4Y8J - chains N and a of the 34 polymer chains in the assembly; structure by X-ray diffraction, 2.70 A resolution.

[Chain N]
Name: Proteasome subunit beta type-1
Source organism: Saccharomyces cerevisiae (strain ATCC 204508 / S288c)
Notes: EC 3.4.25.1
UniProt: P38624 (PSB1_YEAST); residues 1-196 here correspond to UniProt positions 20-215 (UniProt number = residue number + 19)
Chain sequence (196 residues; each row starts with the number of its first residue):
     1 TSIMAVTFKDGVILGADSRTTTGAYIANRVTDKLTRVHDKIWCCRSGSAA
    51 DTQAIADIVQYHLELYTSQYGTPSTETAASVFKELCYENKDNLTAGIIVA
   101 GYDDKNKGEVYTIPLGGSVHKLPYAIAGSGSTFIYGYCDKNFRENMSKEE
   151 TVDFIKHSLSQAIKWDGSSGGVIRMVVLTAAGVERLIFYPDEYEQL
Ion coordination: Mg2+: Ile163, Asp166, Ser169

[Chain a]
Name: Proteasome subunit beta type-7
Source organism: Saccharomyces cerevisiae (strain ATCC 204508 / S288c)
Notes: EC 3.4.25.1
UniProt: P30657 (PSB7_YEAST); residues -12 to 233 here correspond to UniProt positions 21-266 (UniProt number = residue number + 33)
Chain sequence (246 residues; each row starts with the number of its first residue; numbers below 1 keep their minus sign (Thr-12 is residue -12)):
   -12 TQIANAGASPMVNTQQPIVTGTSVISMKYDNGVIIAADNLGSYGSLLRFN
    38 GVERLIPVGDNTVVGISGDISDMQHIERLLKDLVTENAYDNPLADAEEAL
    88 EPSYIFEYLATVMYQRRSKMNPLWNAIIVAGVQSNGDQFLRYVNLLGVTY
   138 SSPTLATGFGAHMANPLLRKVVDRESDIPKTTVQVAEEAIVNAMRVLYYR
   188 DARSSRNFSLAIIDKNTGLTFKKNLQVENMKWDFAKDIKGYGTQKI
Not modelled in the structure: -12 to 0

[Interface between chain N and chain a]
Residue-residue contacts (66):
  Arg19(N) - Ala189(a)
  Ala24(N) - Phe146(a)
  Ala24(N) - Arg187(a)
  Ala24(N) - Asp188(a)
  Ala24(N) - Ala189(a)  hydrogen bond (backbone-backbone)
  Ala24(N) - Arg190(a)
  Tyr25(N) - Phe146(a)
  Tyr25(N) - Arg187(a)
  Ile26(N) - Tyr186(a)
  Ile26(N) - Arg187(a)  hydrogen bond (backbone-backbone)
  Ile26(N) - Asp188(a)
  Ile26(N) - Ala189(a)
  Ala27(N) - Arg187(a)  hydrogen bond (backbone-side chain)
  Asn28(N) - Arg187(a)
  Arg29(N) - Tyr186(a)
  Arg29(N) - Arg187(a)
  Arg29(N) - Lys218(a)  hydrogen bond (side chain-backbone)
  Arg29(N) - Trp219(a)
  Arg29(N) - Phe221(a)
  Val30(N) - Phe221(a)  hydrophobic
  Val30(N) - Ala222(a)  hydrophobic
  Val30(N) - Ile225(a)  hydrophobic
  Asp32(N) - Lys226(a)
  Asp32(N) - Gly227(a)  hydrogen bond (side chain-backbone)
  Asp32(N) - Gln231(a)
  Leu34(N) - Gln231(a)
  Thr35(N) - Tyr228(a)
  Thr35(N) - Gln231(a)
  Arg36(N) - Gln231(a)  hydrogen bond (backbone-side chain)
  Arg36(N) - Ile233(a)
  Trp42(N) - Gln231(a)
  Trp42(N) - Ile233(a)
  Arg45(N) - Tyr228(a)
  Gln53(N) - Tyr228(a)  hydrogen bond (backbone-side chain)
  Ala56(N) - Tyr228(a)
  Asp57(N) - Tyr228(a)  hydrogen bond
  Phe133(N) - Leu33(a)  hydrophobic
  Lys164(N) - Leu34(a)
  Trp165(N) - Ser32(a)
  Trp165(N) - Leu33(a)
  Trp165(N) - Leu34(a)  hydrogen bond (backbone-backbone)
  Trp165(N) - Arg35(a)
  Asp166(N) - Ser32(a)
  Asp166(N) - Leu34(a)
  Gly167(N) - Ser32(a)  hydrogen bond (backbone-backbone)
  Gly167(N) - Leu34(a)
  Gly167(N) - Ala189(a)
  Gly167(N) - Arg190(a)
  Gly171(N) - Trp219(a)
  Val172(N) - Trp219(a)  hydrophobic
  Val172(N) - Ala222(a)  hydrophobic
  Arg174(N) - Ala222(a)  hydrogen bond (side chain-backbone)
  Arg174(N) - Ile225(a)  hydrogen bond (side chain-backbone)
  Val183(N) - Ile233(a)  hydrophobic
  Arg185(N) - Lys226(a)
  Arg185(N) - Gln231(a)
  Arg185(N) - Ile233(a)  hydrogen bond (side chain-backbone)
  Ile187(N) - Ala222(a)  hydrophobic
  Ile187(N) - Lys223(a)
  Tyr189(N) - Trp219(a)
  Tyr189(N) - Asp220(a)
  Tyr189(N) - Lys223(a)
  Pro190(N) - Trp219(a)
  Asp191(N) - Arg193(a)  salt bridge
  Glu194(N) - Tyr185(a)  hydrogen bond
  Glu194(N) - Arg193(a)  salt bridge
Also at the interface, not in a pair above, chain N (34 interface residues in all): Ile163, Ser168
Also at the interface, not in a pair above, chain a (26 interface residues in all): Met150, Met217

[Summary]
Chain N and chain a form an interface of 34 and 26 residues respectively, with 14 hydrogen bonds and 2 salt
bridges. Polar pairs include Asp191(N)-Arg193(a), Glu194(N)-Arg193(a) and Ala27(N)-Arg187(a). The Mg2+ site is
built by Ile163(N), Asp166(N) and Ser169(N).
Chain N is Proteasome subunit beta type-1 and chain a is Proteasome subunit beta type-7, both from
Saccharomyces cerevisiae (strain ATCC 204508 / S288c); the structure, Yeast 20S proteasome in complex with
Ac-LLL-ep, was determined by X-ray diffraction together with 4Y69, 4Y6A, 4Y6V, 4Y6Z, 4Y70, 4Y74 and 34 further
entries from the same study.
